Entry 6O61 (X-ray diffraction, 2.60 A resolution); this record covers chains B and F of the 6 polymer chains in the assembly.

# Chain B
Name: Tubulin beta-2B chain
Source organism: Sus scrofa
UniProtKB: A0A287AGU7 (A0A287AGU7_PIG); residues 1-445 here = UniProt positions 1-445
Amino-acid sequence (445 residues; each row starts with the number of its first residue):
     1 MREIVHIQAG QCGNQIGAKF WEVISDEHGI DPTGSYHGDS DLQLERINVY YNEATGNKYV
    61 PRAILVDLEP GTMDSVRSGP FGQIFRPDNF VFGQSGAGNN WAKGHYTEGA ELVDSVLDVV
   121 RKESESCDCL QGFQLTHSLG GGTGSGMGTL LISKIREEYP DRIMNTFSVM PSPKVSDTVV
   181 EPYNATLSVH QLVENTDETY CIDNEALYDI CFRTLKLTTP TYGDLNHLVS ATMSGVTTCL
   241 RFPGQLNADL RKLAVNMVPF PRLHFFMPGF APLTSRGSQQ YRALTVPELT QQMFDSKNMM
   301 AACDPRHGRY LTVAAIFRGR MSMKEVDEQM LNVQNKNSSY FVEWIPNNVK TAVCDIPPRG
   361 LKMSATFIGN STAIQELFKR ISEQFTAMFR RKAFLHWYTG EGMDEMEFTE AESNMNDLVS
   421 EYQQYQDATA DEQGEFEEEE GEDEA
Not modelled in the structure: 1, 429-445
Metal / ion sites: Mg2+: Gln-11 (together with GDP)
Small-molecule neighbours:
  - GDP (guanosine-5'-diphosphate): Gly-10, Gln-11, Cys-12, Gln-15, Ile-16, Asp-67, Ala-97, Asn-99, Ser-138, Gly-140, Gly-141, Gly-142, Thr-143, Gly-144, Pro-171, Val-175, Asp-177, Glu-181, Asn-204, Tyr-222, Leu-225, Asn-226
  - KUM ([2-(1H-indol-3-yl)-1H-imidazol-5-yl](3,4,5-trimethoxyphenyl)methanone): Tyr-200, Val-236, Cys-239, Leu-240, Leu-246, Ala-248, Asp-249, Leu-250, Lys-252, Leu-253, Asn-256, Met-257, Thr-312, Val-313, Ala-314, Ile-316, Asn-347, Asn-348, Val-349, Lys-350, Ala-352, Ile-368

# Chain F
Name: Tubulin Tyrosine Ligase
Source organism: Gallus gallus
UniProtKB: E1BQ43 (E1BQ43_CHICK); numbering as in UniProt (aligned over 1-378)
Amino-acid sequence (384 residues; numbered 1 to 384; the number before each row is that of its first residue):
     1 MYTFVVRDEN SSVYAEVSRL LLATGQWKRL RKDNPRFNLM LGERNRLPFG RLGHEPGLVQ
    61 LVNYYRGADK LCRKASLVKL IKTSPELSES CTWFPESYVI YPTNLKTPVA PAQNGIRHLI
   121 NNTRTDEREV FLAAYNRRRE GREGNVWIAK SSAGAKGEGI LISSEASELL DFIDEQGQVH
   181 VIQKYLEKPL LLEPGHRKFD IRSWVLVDHL YNIYLYREGV LRTSSEPYNS ANFQDKTCHL
   241 TNHCIQKEYS KNYGRYEEGN EMFFEEFNQY LMDALNTTLE NSILLQIKHI IRSCLMCIEP
   301 AISTKHLHYQ SFQLFGFDFM VDEELKVWLI EVNGAPACAQ KLYAELCQGI VDVAISSVFP
   361 LADTGQKTSQ PTSIFIKLHH HHHH
Not modelled in the structure: 103-127, 149-160, 176-178, 231-239, 246-251, 363-371, 381-384
Sequence notes: expression tag (379-384)
Small-molecule neighbours: AMP-PCP (ACP; phosphomethylphosphonic acid adenylate ester): Lys-74, Gln-183, Lys-184, Tyr-185, Leu-186, Lys-198, Asp-200, Leu-240, Thr-241, Asn-242, Asp-318, Ile-330, Glu-331, Asn-333

# Chain B / chain F interface
Residue-residue contacts (7; chain B residue first):
  Leu-331(B) / Pro-56(F)
  Leu-331(B) / Gly-57(F)
  Gln-334(B) / Arg-36(F)
  Asn-335(B) / Arg-36(F)  hydrogen bond
  Asn-335(B) / Leu-58(F)
  Ser-338(B) / Asn-34(F)
  Ser-338(B) / Arg-36(F)
Interface residues without a listed pair, chain B (7 interface residues in all): Lys-336, Glu-343, Asn-347
Interface residues without a listed pair, chain F (9 interface residues in all): Met-1, Thr-3, Leu-30, Asp-33

# Overview
The interface between chain B and chain F involves 7 residues on one side and 9 on the other; the contacts
include 1 hydrogen bond. The hydrogen-bonded pair is Asn-335(B)/Arg-36(F). Bound to chain B: GDP and compound
KUM. Ligands of chain F: AMP-PCP.
Chain B is Tubulin beta-2B chain (Sus scrofa) and chain F is Tubulin Tyrosine Ligase (Gallus gallus); the
structure, Tubulin-RB3_SLD-TTL in complex with compound ABI-231, was determined by X-ray diffraction,
deposited together with 6O5M and 6O5N.
